PDB entry 7UNE | electron microscopy, 3.73 A resolution | chains c and f of the 14 polymer chains in the assembly

[Chain c]
Molecule: V-type proton ATPase subunit E 1
Organism: Bos taurus
UniProtKB: P11019 (VATE1_BOVIN); numbering as in UniProt (aligned over 1-226)
Chain sequence (226 residues; each row starts with the number of its first residue):
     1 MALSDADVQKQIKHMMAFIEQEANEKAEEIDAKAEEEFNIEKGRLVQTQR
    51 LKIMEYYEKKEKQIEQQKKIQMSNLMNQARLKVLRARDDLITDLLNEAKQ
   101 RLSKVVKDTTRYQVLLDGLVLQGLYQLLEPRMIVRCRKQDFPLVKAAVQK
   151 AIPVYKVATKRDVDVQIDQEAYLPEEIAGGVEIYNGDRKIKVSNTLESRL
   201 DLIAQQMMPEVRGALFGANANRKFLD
Disordered / not traced: 1-31

[Chain f]
Molecule: V-type proton ATPase subunit G
Organism: Bos taurus
UniProtKB: Q0VCV6 (Q0VCV6_BOVIN); residue numbers follow UniProt; this construct covers 1-118
Chain sequence (118 residues; numbered 1 to 118; the number before each row is that of its first residue):
     1 MASQSQGIQQLLQAEKRAAEKVADARKRKARRLKQAKEEAQMEVDQYRRE
    51 REQEFQSKQQAAMGSQGNLSAEVEQATRRQVQGMQSSQQRNRERVLAQLL
   101 GMVCDVRPQVHPNYRIAA
Disordered / not traced: 1-35, 114-118

[Interface between chain c and chain f]
Residue-residue contacts - 51 pairs, chain c then chain f:
  Lys42(c) - Ala40(f)
  Leu45(c) - Ala40(f)  hydrophobic
  Tyr57(c) - Arg51(f)
  Lys60(c) - Phe55(f)
  Lys68(c) - Ala62(f)
  Lys68(c) - Gln66(f)
  Leu75(c) - Val73(f)
  Ala79(c) - Thr77(f)
  Lys82(c) - Arg78(f)
  Val83(c) - Val81(f)  hydrophobic
  Val83(c) - Met84(f)  hydrophobic
  Arg87(c) - Met84(f)
  Leu90(c) - Met84(f)
  Leu90(c) - Gln85(f)
  Leu90(c) - Gln88(f)
  Asp93(c) - Arg92(f)  hydrogen bond (backbone-side chain)
  Leu94(c) - Val95(f)  hydrophobic
  Leu94(c) - Leu96(f)  hydrophobic
  Glu97(c) - Arg92(f)  salt bridge
  Glu97(c) - Leu96(f)
  Ala98(c) - Leu96(f)  hydrophobic
  Ala98(c) - Leu99(f)  hydrophobic
  Ala98(c) - Leu100(f)
  Arg101(c) - Leu96(f)
  Arg101(c) - Leu100(f)
  Leu102(c) - Leu100(f)  hydrophobic
  Leu102(c) - Val103(f)  hydrophobic
  Leu115(c) - Cys104(f)  hydrophobic
  Gly118(c) - Val106(f)
  Leu119(c) - Val106(f)  hydrophobic
  Gln122(c) - Val106(f)
  Gln122(c) - Arg107(f)
  Gln122(c) - Pro108(f)
  Tyr125(c) - Pro108(f)  hydrophobic
  Tyr125(c) - Gln109(f)
  Tyr125(c) - Val110(f)
  Leu128(c) - Val110(f)  hydrophobic
  Arg199(c) - Met102(f)  hydrogen bond (side chain-backbone)
  Arg199(c) - Val103(f)  hydrogen bond (side chain-backbone)
  Arg199(c) - Val106(f)
  Met207(c) - Leu99(f)  hydrophobic
  Met207(c) - Met102(f)  hydrophobic
  Ala214(c) - Asn91(f)  hydrogen bond (backbone-side chain)
  Ala214(c) - Arg94(f)
  Ala214(c) - Val95(f)  hydrophobic
  Leu215(c) - Ser87(f)  hydrogen bond (backbone-side chain)
  Leu215(c) - Gln88(f)
  Leu215(c) - Asn91(f)
  Leu215(c) - Arg92(f)
  Phe216(c) - Met84(f)
  Phe216(c) - Gln88(f)
Also at the interface, not in a pair above, chain c (34 interface residues in all): Val105, Leu121, Thr159, Leu200, Ile203, Val211
Also at the interface, not in a pair above, chain f (34 interface residues in all): Glu52, Ser65, Ser70, Gln80, Asp105, Asn113

[In short]
Chain c and chain f each contribute 34 residues to their interface; the contacts include 5 hydrogen bonds and
1 salt bridge. Polar pairs include Glu97(c)-Arg92(f), Asp93(c)-Arg92(f) and Arg199(c)-Met102(f).
Chain c is V-type proton ATPase subunit E 1 and chain f is V-type proton ATPase subunit G, both from Bos
taurus; the structure, The V1 region of bovine V-ATPase in complex with human mEAK7 (focused refinement), was
determined by electron microscopy.
